Entry 7OM7 (X-ray diffraction, 2.40 A resolution); this record covers chains A and E of the 6 polymer chains in the assembly.

[Chain A]
Molecule: RNA-dependent RNA polymerase
Organism: Thosea asigna virus
UniProtKB: Q6A562 (Q6A562_9VIRU); numbering as in UniProt (aligned over 11-671)
Chain sequence (684 residues; row label = number of the first residue in the row; numbers below 1 keep their minus sign (Met-12 is residue -12)):
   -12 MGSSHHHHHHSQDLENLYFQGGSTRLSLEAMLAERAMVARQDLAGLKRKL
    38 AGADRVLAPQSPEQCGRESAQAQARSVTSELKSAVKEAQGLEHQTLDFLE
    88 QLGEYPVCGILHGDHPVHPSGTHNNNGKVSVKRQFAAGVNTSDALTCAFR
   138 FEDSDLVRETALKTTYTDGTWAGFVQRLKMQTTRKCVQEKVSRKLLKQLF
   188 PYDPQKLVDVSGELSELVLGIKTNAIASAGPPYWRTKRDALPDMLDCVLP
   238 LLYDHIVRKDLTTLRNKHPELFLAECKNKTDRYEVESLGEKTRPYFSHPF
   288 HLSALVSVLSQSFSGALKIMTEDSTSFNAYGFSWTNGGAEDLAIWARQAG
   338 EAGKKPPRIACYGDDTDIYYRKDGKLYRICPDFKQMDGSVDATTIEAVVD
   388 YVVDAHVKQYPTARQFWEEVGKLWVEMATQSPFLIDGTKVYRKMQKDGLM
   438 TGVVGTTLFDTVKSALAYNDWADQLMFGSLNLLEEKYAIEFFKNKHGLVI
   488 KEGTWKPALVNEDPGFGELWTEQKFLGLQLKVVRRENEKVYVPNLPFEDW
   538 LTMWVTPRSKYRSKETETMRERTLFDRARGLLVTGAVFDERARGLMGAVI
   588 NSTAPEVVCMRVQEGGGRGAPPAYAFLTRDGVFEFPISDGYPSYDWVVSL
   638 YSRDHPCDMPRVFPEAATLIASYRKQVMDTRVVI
Not modelled in the structure: -12 to 10, 125-128, 547-552, 601-623
Differences from the reference sequence: initiating methionine (-12); expression tag (-11 to 10)
Bound ions: Mn2+ near Asp351 (its only coordinating residue here)
Small-molecule neighbours: 2KH (5'-O-[(S)-hydroxy{[(S)-hydroxy(phosphonooxy)phosphoryl]amino}phosphoryl]uridine): Arg164, Gln168, Lys266, Arg280, Asp351, Phe370, Lys371, Gln372, Met373, Asp374, Thr438, Thr443, Asp447, Lys488
What the authors report for this chain:
  - binding site for 2KH: Arg280, Asp374, Thr438, Asp447, Lys488
  - contacts within the chain: Asp374-Thr438
  - specificity-determining residues: Thr438, Asp447
  - Mn2+ coordination: Asp351
  - conformationally variable residues (side-chain flip): Asp374

[Chain E]
Molecule: 8-nt RNA strand
Organism: synthetic construct
Sequence (8 nucleotides; row label = number of the first residue in the row):
     1 CAAAAUUU
Not modelled in the structure: 1-2

[Chain A / chain E interface]
Residue-residue contacts (25; chain A residue first):
  Ile213(A) - A3(E)  phosphate contact
  Arg269(A) - U6(E)  salt bridge to the phosphate
  Arg269(A) - U7(E)  salt bridge to the phosphate
  Tyr349(A) - U7(E)  base contact
  Tyr349(A) - U8(E)  sugar contact
  Gly350(A) - U8(E)  phosphate contact
  Asp351(A) - U8(E)  hydrogen bond to the phosphate
  Asp352(A) - U8(E)  phosphate contact
  Thr444(A) - U8(E)  hydrogen bond to the base
  Leu513(A) - U7(E)  sugar contact
  Gly514(A) - U7(E)  phosphate contact
  Met540(A) - U6(E)  phosphate contact
  Met540(A) - U7(E)  phosphate contact
  Arg545(A) - U6(E)  salt bridge to the phosphate
  Arg545(A) - U7(E)  salt bridge to the phosphate
  Asp563(A) - A4(E)  hydrogen bond to the sugar
  Arg564(A) - A4(E)  phosphate contact
  Arg564(A) - A5(E)  salt bridge to the phosphate
  Arg564(A) - U6(E)  salt bridge to the phosphate
  Gly567(A) - A5(E)  hydrogen bond to the sugar
  Leu568(A) - A5(E)  sugar contact
  Leu568(A) - U6(E)  sugar contact
  Thr571(A) - A5(E)  hydrogen bond to the sugar
  Thr571(A) - U6(E)  hydrogen bond to the sugar
  Gln600(A) - A3(E)  sugar contact
Interface residues without a listed pair, chain A (19 interface residues in all): Lys266, Leu515

[Summary]
19 residues of chain A and 6 residues of chain E are in contact, with 6 hydrogen bonds and 6 salt bridges.
Polar pairs include Thr444(A)-U8(E), Asp563(A)-A4(E) and Gly567(A)-A5(E). Ligands of chain A: compound 2KH.
The paper reports a binding site for 2KH at Arg280(A), Asp374(A) and Thr438(A) among others; Mn2+ coordination
by Asp351(A).
Chain A is RNA-dependent RNA polymerase (Thosea asigna virus) and chain E is an 8-nt RNA strand (synthetic
construct); the structure, Thosea asigna virus RdRP domain in complex with RNA and nucleotide UMPNPP, was
determined by X-ray diffraction together with 7OM2, 7OM6, 7OM9 and 7OMA from the same study.
